6TJY - chains A and I of the 6 polymer chains in the assembly; structure by X-ray diffraction, 2.82 A resolution.

Chain A (and I):
Protein: Hemagglutinin HA1
From: Influenza A virus (A/harbour seal/Germany/1/2014(H10N7))
Notes: chain I of this document is another copy of the same molecule, construct and numbering; everything in this record applies to it too
UniProtKB: A0A0A7HR51 (A0A0A7HR51_9INFA); residues 1-323 here correspond to UniProt positions 10-332 (UniProt number = residue number + 9)
Chain sequence (325 residues; row label = number of the first residue in the row; numbers below 1 keep their minus sign (Asp-1 is residue -1)):
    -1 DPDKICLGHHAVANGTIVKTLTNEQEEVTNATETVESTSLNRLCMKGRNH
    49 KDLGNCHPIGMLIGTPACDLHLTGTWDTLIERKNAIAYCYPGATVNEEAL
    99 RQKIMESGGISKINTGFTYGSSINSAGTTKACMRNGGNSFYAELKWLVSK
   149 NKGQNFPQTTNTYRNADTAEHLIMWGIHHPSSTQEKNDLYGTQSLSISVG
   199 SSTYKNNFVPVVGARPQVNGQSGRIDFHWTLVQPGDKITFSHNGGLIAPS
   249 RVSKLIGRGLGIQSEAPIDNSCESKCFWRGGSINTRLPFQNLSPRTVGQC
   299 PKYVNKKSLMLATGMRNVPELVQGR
Not modelled in the structure: 319-323
Construct notes: expression tag (-1 to 0); conflict Gln219 (Leu228 in A0A0A7HR51)
Disulfides: Cys42-Cys270, Cys54-Cys66, Cys87-Cys130, Cys274-Cys298
Bound ions: Ca2+: Glu104 (together with N-acetylglucosamine) (shared with 1 residue of chain B; 1 residue of chain H)

Interface between chain A and chain I:
Contacting residue pairs (18; chain A residue first):
  His177(A) - Lys203(I)
  Val210(A) - Asn205(I)  hydrogen bond (backbone-side chain)
  Gly211(A) - Ser196(I)
  Ala212(A) - Thr237(I)
  Ala212(A) - Ser239(I)
  Arg213(A) - Gly198(I)
  Arg213(A) - Lys203(I)
  Pro214(A) - Gly198(I)
  Pro214(A) - Ser199(I)
  Pro214(A) - Ser200(I)
  Pro214(A) - Asp234(I)
  Pro214(A) - Lys235(I)
  Pro214(A) - Thr237(I)
  Val216(A) - Ser200(I)
  Arg222(A) - Ser199(I)  hydrogen bond (side chain-backbone)
  Arg222(A) - Ser200(I)
  Arg222(A) - Lys203(I)
  Asp224(A) - Lys203(I)  salt bridge
Interface residues without a listed pair, chain A (10 interface residues in all): Val209

Overview:
Chain A and chain I each contribute 10 residues to their interface; the contacts include 2 hydrogen bonds and
1 salt bridge. Polar pairs include Asp224(A)-Lys203(I), Val210(A)-Asn205(I) and Arg222(A)-Ser199(I).
Chain A and chain I are both Hemagglutinin HA1 (Influenza A virus (A/harbour seal/Germany/1/2014(H10N7))); the
structure, Crystal structure of haemagglutinin from (A/seal/Germany/1/2014) seal H10N7 influenza virus, was
determined by X-ray diffraction together with 6TJW, 6TVA, 6TVB, 6TVC, 6TVD, 6TVF and 9 further entries from
the same study.
